PDB entry 9JE1 | electron microscopy, 3.60 A resolution | chain A

== Chain A ==
Protein: Solute carrier family 22 member 12
From: Homo sapiens
UniProtKB: Q96S37 (S22AC_HUMAN); numbering as in UniProt (aligned over 1-553)
Sequence (553 residues; numbered 1 to 553; the number before each row is that of its first residue):
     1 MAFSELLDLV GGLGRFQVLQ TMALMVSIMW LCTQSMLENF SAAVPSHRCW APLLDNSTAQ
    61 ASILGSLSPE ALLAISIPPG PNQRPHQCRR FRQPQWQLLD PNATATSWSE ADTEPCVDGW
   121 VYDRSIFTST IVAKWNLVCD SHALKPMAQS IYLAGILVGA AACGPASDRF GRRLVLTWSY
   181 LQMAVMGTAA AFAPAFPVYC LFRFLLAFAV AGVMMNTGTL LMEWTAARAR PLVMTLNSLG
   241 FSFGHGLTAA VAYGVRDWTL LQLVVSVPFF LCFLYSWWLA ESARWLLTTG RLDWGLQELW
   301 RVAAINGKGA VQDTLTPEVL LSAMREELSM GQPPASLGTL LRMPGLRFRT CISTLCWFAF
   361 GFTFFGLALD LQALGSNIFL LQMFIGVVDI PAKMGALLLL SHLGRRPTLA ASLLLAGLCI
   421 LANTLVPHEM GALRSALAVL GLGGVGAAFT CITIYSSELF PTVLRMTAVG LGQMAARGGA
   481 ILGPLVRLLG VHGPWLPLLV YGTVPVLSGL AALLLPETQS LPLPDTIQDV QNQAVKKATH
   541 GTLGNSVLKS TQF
Unresolved in the structure: 1-19, 62-66, 227, 283-337, 466, 517-553
Cystine bridges: C49-C116, C88-C139
Ligand contacts: dotinurad (A1AIK): M214, M234, S238, F241, W357, F360, F364, F365, K393, F449, Q473, R477
Curated features (UniProtKB/Swiss-Prot):
  - modified residue: T542 (Phosphothreonine)
  - glycosylation (N-linked (GlcNAc...) asparagine): N56, N102
  - natural variant: I75 (I75T: In RHUC1; uncertain significance), R90 (R90H: In RHUC1), V138 (V138M: In RHUC1), G164 (G164S: In RHUC1), T217 (T217M: In RHUC1), R284 (R284G: In some gout patients; uncertain significance), G290 (G290C: In some gout patients; uncertain significance), Q297 (Q297E: In some gout patients; uncertain significance), E298 (E298D: In RHUC1), I305 (I305S: In some gout patients; uncertain significance), D313 to P333 (deletion: In RHUC1; uncertain significance), R347 (R347S: In RHUC1; uncertain significance), 7 further natural variant entries in UniProt
What the authors report for this chain:
  - binding site for dotinurad: M214, F241, F360, F364, F365, F449, Q473, R477
  - mutagenesis - F241L (13-folds), F360A: decreased binding to dotinurad

== In short ==
Bound to chain A: dotinurad. From the paper: a binding site for dotinurad at M214, F241 and F360 among others;
F241L and F360A reduce binding to dotinurad.
Chain A is Solute carrier family 22 member 12 (Homo sapiens); the structure, Human URAT1 bound to dotinurad,
was determined by electron microscopy, deposited together with 9JDV, 9JDY, 9JDZ and 9JE0.
